PDB entry 7MIM | electron microscopy, 3.42 A resolution | chains A and D of the 4 polymer chains in the assembly

Chain A (and D):
Protein: Transient receptor potential cation channel subfamily V member 3
Organism: Mus musculus
Notes: chain D of this document is another copy of the same molecule, construct and numbering; everything in this record applies to it too
UniProtKB: Q8K424 (TRPV3_MOUSE); residue numbers follow UniProt; this construct covers 1-791
Chain sequence (808 residues; numbered 1 to 808; the number before each row is that of its first residue):
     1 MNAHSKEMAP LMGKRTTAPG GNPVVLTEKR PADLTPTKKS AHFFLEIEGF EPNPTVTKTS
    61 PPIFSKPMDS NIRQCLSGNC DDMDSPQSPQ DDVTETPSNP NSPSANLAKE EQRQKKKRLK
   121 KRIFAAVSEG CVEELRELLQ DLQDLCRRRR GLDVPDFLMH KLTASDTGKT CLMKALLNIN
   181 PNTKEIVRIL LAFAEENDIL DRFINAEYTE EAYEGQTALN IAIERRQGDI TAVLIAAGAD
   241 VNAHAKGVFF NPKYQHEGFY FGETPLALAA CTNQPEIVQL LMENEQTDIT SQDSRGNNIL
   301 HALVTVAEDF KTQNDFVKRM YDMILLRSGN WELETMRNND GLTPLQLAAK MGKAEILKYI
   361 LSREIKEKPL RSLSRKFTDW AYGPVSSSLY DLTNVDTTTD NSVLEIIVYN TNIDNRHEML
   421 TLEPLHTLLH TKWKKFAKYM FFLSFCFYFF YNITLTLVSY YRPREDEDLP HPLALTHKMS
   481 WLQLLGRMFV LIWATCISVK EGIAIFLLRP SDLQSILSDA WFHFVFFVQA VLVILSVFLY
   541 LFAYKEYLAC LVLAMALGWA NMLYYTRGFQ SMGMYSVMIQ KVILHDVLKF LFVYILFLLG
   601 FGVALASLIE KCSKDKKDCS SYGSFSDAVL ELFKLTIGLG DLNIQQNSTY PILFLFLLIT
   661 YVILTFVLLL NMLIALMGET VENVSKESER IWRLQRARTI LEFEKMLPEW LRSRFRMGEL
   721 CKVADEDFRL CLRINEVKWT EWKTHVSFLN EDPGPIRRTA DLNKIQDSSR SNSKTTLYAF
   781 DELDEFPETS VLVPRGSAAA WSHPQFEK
Not modelled in the structure: 1-117, 758-808
Cystine bridges: Cys612-Cys619
Differences from the reference sequence: expression tag (792-808)
Ion coordination: Na+: Gly638 (shared with 1 residue of chain B; 1 residue of chain C; Gly638(D) of chain D)
Curated features (UniProtKB/Swiss-Prot):
  - binding site (Na(+)): Gly638

Chain A / chain D interface:
Pairs across the interface (69; chain A residue first):
  Tyr382(A) with Glu224(D); Phe249(D), hydrophobic; Phe250(D)
  Gly383(A) with Glu224(D), hydrogen bond (backbone-side chain)
  Pro384(A) with Phe259(D)
  Val385(A) with Gly258(D)
  Thr456(A) with Val603(D)
  Ser459(A) with Ser607(D), hydrogen bond (backbone-side chain)
  Tyr460(A) with Ser624(D); Phe625(D), hydrogen bond (side chain-backbone)
  Arg462(A) with Ser607(D)
  Arg464(A) with Ala606(D); Ile609(D), hydrogen bond (side chain-backbone)
  Lys545(A) with Tyr650(D), hydrogen bond (backbone-side chain)
  Glu546(A) with Tyr650(D)
  Ala549(A) with Leu653(D), hydrophobic
  Val552(A) with Ala604(D); Leu608(D), hydrophobic; Leu657(D), hydrophobic
  Met555(A) with Ser607(D)
  Trp559(A) with Leu596(D)
  Ser571(A) with Lys589(D)
  Met572(A) with Phe592(D), hydrophobic
  Tyr575(A) with Val593(D), hydrophobic; Met672(D); Leu676(D), hydrophobic
  Met578(A) with Leu676(D), hydrophobic
  Ile579(A) with Met672(D), hydrophobic
  Val582(A) with Leu668(D), hydrophobic
  Ile583(A) with Leu668(D), hydrophobic
  Val587(A) with Leu668(D), hydrophobic
  Leu630(A) with Ile644(D), hydrophobic
  Lys634(A) with Asp641(D), salt bridge; Leu642(D)
  Gly638(A) with Gly638(D)
  Leu639(A) with Gly638(D); Leu639(D); Leu642(D), hydrophobic
  Gly640(A) with Gly640(D), hydrogen bond (backbone-backbone); Asp641(D)
  Leu673(A) with Asn671(D)
  Ile674(A) with Asn671(D); Ile674(D), hydrophobic
  Met677(A) with Val667(D); Asn671(D); Met672(D); Ala675(D)
  Val681(A) with Leu676(D), hydrophobic; Glu679(D)
  Glu682(A) with Glu679(D)
  Trp739(A) with Cys271(D); Val306(D); Thr312(D); Gln313(D)
  Thr740(A) with Thr312(D)
  Trp742(A) with Arg226(D); Thr272(D)
  Lys743(A) with Arg226(D)
  Thr744(A) with Arg225(D), hydrogen bond (side chain-backbone)
  Phe748(A) with Leu177(D); Asn178(D)
  Glu751(A) with Lys169(D), salt bridge; Lys174(D); Asn178(D)
  Asp752(A) with Lys169(D), salt bridge; Tyr213(D)
  Pro753(A) with Tyr213(D); Phe249(D), hydrophobic
  Gly754(A) with Tyr213(D), hydrogen bond (backbone-side chain)
Other interface residues (no listed pair), chain A (57 interface residues in all): Trp380, Ala381, Leu548, Leu553, Ala556, Phe590, Leu591, Phe633, Thr636, Ile637, Gly678, Asn735, His745, Pro755
Other interface residues (no listed pair), chain D (65 interface residues in all): Ile179, Tyr208, Gln216, Asn220, His256, Glu257, Phe261, Leu268, Asn273, Glu308, Phe316, Phe590, Gly600, Phe601, Leu635, Val662, Ile663, Phe666, Leu669

Summary:
The interface between chain A and chain D involves 57 residues on one side and 65 on the other; the contacts
include 8 hydrogen bonds and 3 salt bridges. Among the polar pairs are Lys634(A)-Asp641(D),
Glu751(A)-Lys169(D) and Asp752(A)-Lys169(D).
Chain A and chain D are both Transient receptor potential cation channel subfamily V member 3 (Mus musculus);
the structure, Mouse TRPV3 in cNW11 nanodiscs, closed state at 4 degrees Celsius, was determined by electron
microscopy, deposited together with 7MIJ, 7MIK, 7MIL, 7MIN and 7MIO.
